PDB entry 1LPB | X-ray diffraction, 2.46 A resolution | chains A and B

== Chain A ==
Molecule: Colipase
Source organism: Sus scrofa
Reference sequence: P02703 (COL_PIG); residue numbers follow UniProt; this construct covers 1-95
Sequence (95 residues; numbered 1 to 95; the number before each row is that of its first residue):
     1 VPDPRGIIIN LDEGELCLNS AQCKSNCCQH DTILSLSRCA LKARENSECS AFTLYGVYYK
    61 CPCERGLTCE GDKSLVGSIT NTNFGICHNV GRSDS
Not modelled in the structure: 1-5, 91-95
Disulfide bonds: Cys17-Cys28, Cys23-Cys39, Cys27-Cys61, Cys49-Cys69, Cys63-Cys87

== Chain B ==
Molecule: Lipase
Source organism: Homo sapiens
Notes: EC 3.1.1.3
Reference sequence: P16233 (LIPP_HUMAN); the construct lacks a stretch of the UniProt sequence and is renumbered around it, so the offset changes along the chain: 1-30 = UniProt 17-46; 31-404 = UniProt 48-421; 406-449 = UniProt 422-465
Sequence (449 residues; numbered 1 to 449 plus 1 insertion-coded residue; 1 number in that range is skipped by the numbering (no residue carries it; nothing is unmodelled there); the number before each row is that of its first residue):
     1 KEVCYERLGC FSDDSPWSGI TERPLHILPW
   30A S
    31 PKDVNTRFLL YTNENPNNFQ EVAADSSSIS GSNFKTNRKT RFIIHGFIDK GEENWLANVC
    91 KNLFKVESVN CICVDWKGGS RTGYTQASQN IRIVGAEVAY FVEFLQSAFG YSPSNVHVIG
   151 HSLGAHAAGE AGRRTNGTIG RITGLDPAEP CFQGTPELVR LDPSDAKFVD VIHTDGAPIV
   211 PNLGFGMSQV VGHLDFFPNG GVEMPGCKKN ILSQIVDIDG IWEGTRDFAA CNHLRSYKYY
   271 TDSIVNPDGF AGFPCASYNV FTANKCFPCP SGGCPQMGHY ADRYPGKTND VGQKFYLDTG
   331 DASNFARWRY KVSVTLSGKK VTGHILVSLF GNKGNSKQYE IFKGTLKPDS THSNEFDSDV
   391 DVGDLQMVKF IWYN
   406 NVINPTLPRV GASKIIVETN VGKQFNFCSP ETVREEVLLT LTPC
Swiss-Prot annotation at these positions:
  - active site: Ser152 (Nucleophile), Asp176 (Charge relay system), His263 (Charge relay system)
  - binding site (Ca(2+)): Glu187, Arg190, Asp192, Asp195
  - glycosylation: Asn166 (N-linked (GlcNAc...) asparagine)
Disulfide bonds: Cys4-Cys10, Cys90-Cys101, Cys237-Cys261, Cys285-Cys296, Cys299-Cys304, Cys433-Cys449
Covalently attached groups: methoxyundecylphosphinic acid (MUP) linked to Ser152
Ion coordination: Ca2+: Glu187, Arg190, Asp192, Asp195
Residues lining bound ligands: methoxyundecylphosphinic acid (MUP): Gly76, Phe77, Ile78, Asp79, Tyr114, His151, Leu153, Ala178, Pro180, Ile209, Leu213, Phe215, Arg256, Ala259, His263, Leu264

== Chain A / chain B interface ==
Pairs across the interface (32; chain A residue first):
  Glu15(A) - Lys239(B)
  Glu15(A) - Asn240(B)  hydrogen bond (side chain-backbone)
  Glu15(A) - Ser243(B)
  Leu16(A) - Leu242(B)
  Leu16(A) - Ser243(B)  hydrogen bond (backbone-side chain)
  Leu36(A) - Val246(B)  hydrophobic
  Arg38(A) - Val246(B)  hydrogen bond (side chain-backbone)
  Arg38(A) - Asp247(B)
  Arg38(A) - Ile248(B)
  Leu41(A) - Lys367(B)
  Arg44(A) - Asn365(B)
  Arg44(A) - Ser366(B)
  Arg44(A) - Lys367(B)
  Arg44(A) - Asp389(B)  salt bridge
  Arg44(A) - Val390(B)
  Glu45(A) - Phe360(B)
  Glu45(A) - Asn365(B)  hydrogen bond (backbone-side chain)
  Glu45(A) - Lys399(B)  salt bridge
  Asn46(A) - Asn365(B)  hydrogen bond
  Glu64(A) - Lys367(B)
  Glu64(A) - Gln368(B)  hydrogen bond (side chain-backbone)
  Arg65(A) - Gln368(B)  hydrogen bond (backbone-side chain)
  Arg65(A) - Ile401(B)
  Arg65(A) - Tyr403(B)
  Arg65(A) - Glu441(B)  salt bridge
  Arg65(A) - Leu443(B)
  Gly66(A) - Glu441(B)
  Gly66(A) - Leu443(B)
  Leu67(A) - Leu443(B)  hydrophobic
  Asn89(A) - Lys399(B)  hydrogen bond
  Asn89(A) - Leu443(B)
  Asn89(A) - Thr445(B)
Also at the interface, not in a pair above, chain A (16 interface residues in all): Ile8, Glu13, Gly14
Also at the interface, not in a pair above, chain B (23 interface residues in all): Lys238, Asp331, Leu356

== In short ==
16 residues of chain A and 23 residues of chain B are in contact, with 8 hydrogen bonds and 3 salt bridges.
Polar pairs include Arg44(A)-Asp389(B), Glu45(A)-Lys399(B) and Arg65(A)-Glu441(B). Methoxyundecylphosphinic
acid is covalently linked to Ser152(B).
Here chain A is Colipase (Sus scrofa) and chain B is Lipase (Homo sapiens). Entry 1LPB (The 2.46 angstroms
resolution structure of the pancreatic lipase colipase complex inhibited by a C11 alkyl ...) was determined by
X-ray diffraction.
